9GB7 - chains J and u of the 48 polymer chains in the assembly; structure by electron microscopy, 3.40 A resolution.

== Chain J ==
Name: gp50 - Portal adaptor protein
From: Clostridioides difficile
UniProtKB: A0A9X8WSI0 (A0A9X8WSI0_CLODI); numbering as in UniProt (aligned over 1-112)
Sequence (112 residues; row label = number of the first residue in the row):
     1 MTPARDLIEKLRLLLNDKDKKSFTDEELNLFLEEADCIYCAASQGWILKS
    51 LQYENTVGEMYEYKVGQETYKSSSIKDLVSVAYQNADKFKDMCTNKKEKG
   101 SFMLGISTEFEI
Not modelled in the structure: 1-8, 112

== Chain u ==
Name: gp45 - Portal protein
From: Clostridioides difficile
UniProtKB: A0A069A478 (A0A069A478_CLODI); residues 1-500 here = UniProt positions 1-500
Sequence (500 residues; numbered 1 to 500; the number before each row is that of its first residue):
     1 MGIISYVKKLFKRPAGEIMRMSSGNIGVYKLDDSRVDYELARELYQNKNA
    51 NYKLGSSFVRPIVNSTTGFMGVPHFQIEDEEAQYILDEFVLDNTSKMLKT
   101 HTDSLKQGDCYIWITREERENPLYPDKKVRLIYNFISPEEVKEIILDPTT
   151 KEPIAYILESQNEWTDLGENKRKAKVKQIITAESRFVEVEGDKIEGLEEG
   201 ETPNVWGFIPIIHFKNEADETLKYGQSDIEPIEPLLKAYHDVMLHALKGS
   251 KMHSTPKLKLKLTDVASFLAHNFGVEDPVKFAKEGGKINLDGHEILFLNK
   301 DEEAEFVEVKSAIGDAKELLKLLFYCIVDVSETPEFIFGVHTPSALASVK
   351 EQMPIMVNKIRRKREQFTNSWQLLARMVLIMSSNSSGMKYSSYDVTIGWD
   401 EVNPRDDKELAETLEKVCCALDKALEGGFISEESTVNFLAQYIDTMSNYI
   451 SDDPEREGEREKIIKTKMLKYRLDDSQGLNDESNEIEKEINKIKDNNGNG
Not modelled in the structure: 1-18, 383-388, 470-500
Differences from the reference sequence: conflict Asn51 (Lys in A0A069A478), Cys419 (Ser in A0A069A478), Arg456 (Ile in A0A069A478), Glu457 (Val in A0A069A478)

== Interface between chain J and chain u ==
Contacting residue pairs (23; chain J residue first):
  Ser101(J) - Phe268(u)
  Ser101(J) - Asn272(u)
  Ser101(J) - Phe297(u)
  Ser101(J) - Leu298(u)
  Ser101(J) - Asn299(u)  hydrogen bond (side chain-backbone)
  Phe102(J) - Phe268(u)
  Phe102(J) - His271(u)
  Phe102(J) - Asn272(u)
  Phe102(J) - Leu296(u)
  Phe102(J) - Phe297(u)  hydrogen bond (backbone-backbone)
  Met103(J) - Phe268(u)
  Met103(J) - Asn272(u)  hydrogen bond (backbone-side chain)
  Met103(J) - Phe273(u)  hydrophobic
  Met103(J) - Leu290(u)  hydrophobic
  Met103(J) - Glu294(u)
  Met103(J) - Ile295(u)
  Met103(J) - Leu296(u)  hydrophobic
  Leu104(J) - Glu294(u)
  Leu104(J) - Ile295(u)  hydrogen bond (backbone-backbone)
  Leu104(J) - Phe297(u)  hydrophobic
  Gly105(J) - His293(u)
  Ile106(J) - His293(u)  hydrogen bond (backbone-backbone)
  Ile106(J) - Glu294(u)
Other interface residues (no listed pair), chain J (7 interface residues in all): Gly100

== Summary ==
7 residues of chain J face 12 of chain u across their interface; the contacts include 5 hydrogen bonds. Polar
pairs include Ser101(J)-Asn299(u), Met103(J)-Asn272(u) and Phe102(J)-Phe297(u).
Chain J is gp50 - Portal adaptor protein and chain u is gp45 - Portal protein, both from Clostridioides
difficile; the structure, Extended phiCD508 neck, was determined by electron microscopy, deposited together
with 9G8S, 9GB0, 9GB1, 9GB2 and 9GB5.
